Entry 5UBF (X-ray diffraction, 2.60 A resolution); this record covers chains A and B.

[Chain A (and B)]
Name: RctB replication initiator protein
Organism: Vibrio cholerae
Notes: fragment: domains 2-3; chain B of this document is another copy of the same molecule, construct and numbering; everything in this record applies to it too
UniProtKB: A0A085QGR2 (A0A085QGR2_VIBCL); residues 155-483 here = UniProt positions 155-483
Amino-acid sequence (336 residues; each row starts with the number of its first residue):
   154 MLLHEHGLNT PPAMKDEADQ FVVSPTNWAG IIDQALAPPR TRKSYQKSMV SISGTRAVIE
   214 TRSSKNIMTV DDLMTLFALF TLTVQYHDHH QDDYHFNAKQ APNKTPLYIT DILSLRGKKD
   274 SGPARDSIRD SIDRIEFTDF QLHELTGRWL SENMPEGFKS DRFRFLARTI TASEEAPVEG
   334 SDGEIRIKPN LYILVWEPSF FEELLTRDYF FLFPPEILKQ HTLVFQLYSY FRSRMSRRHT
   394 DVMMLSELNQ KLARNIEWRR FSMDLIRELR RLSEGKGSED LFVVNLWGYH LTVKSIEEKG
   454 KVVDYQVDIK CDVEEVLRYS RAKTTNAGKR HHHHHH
Disordered / not traced: 154-181, 242-255, 473-489
Construct notes: initiating methionine (154); expression tag (484-489)
Modified / non-standard residues: Mse154, Mse167 (selenomethionine); Mse202, Mse221, Mse227, Mse307, Mse388, Mse396, Mse397, Mse416 (selenomethionine; parent Met)
From the paper describing this entry:
  - mutagenesis - K271A/K272A/S274A (1000-fold), R420A/R423A (1500-fold): decreased binding to 6 x 12-mer array probe
  - mutagenesis - R278A/D279A/R282A: abolished expression
  - self-association interface (contacts with another copy of this molecule): Asp314
  - mutagenesis - D314P (0.003 +/- 0.006 nM): unchanged binding to oricII-min

[How chain A and chain B interact]
Residue-residue contacts (103; chain A residue first):
  Tyr198(A) with Gly336(B), hydrogen bond (side chain-backbone); Glu337(B)
  Lys200(A) with Glu332(B), salt bridge; Gly336(B), hydrogen bond (side chain-backbone)
  Glu213(A) with Glu337(B); Ile338(B), hydrogen bond (side chain-backbone)
  Arg215(A) with Ser217(B); Lys218(B); Phe290(B); Glu337(B), salt bridge
  Ser216(A) with Ser217(B)
  Ser217(A) with Arg215(B); Ser216(B); Ser217(B)
  Lys218(A) with Arg215(B)
  Glu289(A) with Arg315(B), salt bridge
  Phe290(A) with Arg215(B); Asp292(B); Gln294(B); Arg315(B)
  Asp292(A) with Phe290(B); Arg317(B), salt bridge
  Gln294(A) with Phe290(B)
  His296(A) with Ile338(B); Ile340(B)
  Leu303(A) with Ala325(B), hydrophobic
  Mse307(A) with Ala325(B); Ser326(B); Glu327(B); Leu344(B), hydrophobic
  Gly310(A) with Ser326(B)
  Phe311(A) with Thr324(B); Ala325(B); Ser326(B), hydrogen bond (backbone-backbone); Glu327(B); Glu328(B); Ala329(B), hydrophobic; Pro330(B)
  Lys312(A) with Ile323(B); Thr324(B)
  Ser313(A) with Ile323(B); Thr324(B), hydrogen bond (backbone-backbone); Ile340(B)
  Asp314(A) with Arg321(B), salt bridge; Thr322(B); Ile323(B)
  Arg315(A) with Glu289(B), salt bridge; Phe290(B); Arg317(B); Leu319(B), hydrogen bond (side chain-backbone); Ala320(B), hydrogen bond (side chain-backbone); Arg321(B); Thr322(B), hydrogen bond (backbone-backbone)
  Arg317(A) with Asp292(B), salt bridge; Arg315(B); Arg317(B)
  Leu319(A) with Arg315(B), hydrogen bond (backbone-side chain)
  Ala320(A) with Arg315(B), hydrogen bond (backbone-side chain); Ala320(B), hydrophobic; Pro351(B)
  Arg321(A) with Asp314(B), salt bridge; Arg315(B); Phe316(B); Glu350(B)
  Thr322(A) with Asp314(B); Arg315(B), hydrogen bond (backbone-backbone)
  Ile323(A) with Lys312(B); Ser313(B); Asp314(B)
  Thr324(A) with Phe311(B); Lys312(B); Ser313(B), hydrogen bond (backbone-backbone)
  Ala325(A) with Leu303(B), hydrophobic; Phe311(B)
  Ser326(A) with Mse307(B); Glu309(B); Gly310(B); Phe311(B), hydrogen bond (backbone-backbone)
  Glu327(A) with Mse307(B); Glu309(B); Phe311(B)
  Glu328(A) with Phe311(B)
  Ala329(A) with Phe311(B), hydrophobic
  Pro330(A) with Glu297(B); Phe311(B)
  Glu332(A) with Lys200(B), salt bridge
  Gly336(A) with Tyr198(B); Lys200(B), hydrogen bond (backbone-side chain)
  Glu337(A) with Tyr198(B); Glu213(B); Arg215(B), salt bridge
  Ile338(A) with Val211(B), hydrophobic; Glu213(B), hydrogen bond (backbone-side chain); His296(B)
  Ile340(A) with Gln294(B); His296(B); Ser313(B)
  Val348(A) with Glu350(B); Pro351(B), hydrophobic
  Glu350(A) with Arg321(B)
  Pro351(A) with Val348(B), hydrophobic; Pro351(B), hydrophobic
  Ser352(A) with Arg321(B)
Interface residues without a listed pair, chain A (48 interface residues in all): Val211, Glu297, Leu298, Glu309, Phe316, Trp349
Interface residues without a listed pair, chain B (51 interface residues in all): Leu298, Asp335, Asn343, Trp349, Ser352

[Summary]
48 residues of chain A face 51 of chain B across their interface, with 15 hydrogen bonds and 10 salt bridges.
Polar contacts include Lys200(A)-Glu332(B), Arg215(A)-Glu337(B) and Glu289(A)-Arg315(B). From the paper:
K271A/K272A/S274A and R420A/R423A of chain A reduce binding to 6 x 12-mer array probe; a self-association
interface involving Asp314(A); 4 substitutions were tested in all.
Chain A and chain B are both RctB replication initiator protein (Vibrio cholerae); the structure, Crystal
structure of the RctB domains 2-3, RctB-155-483, was determined by X-ray diffraction (same publication as 5UBD
and 5UBE).
